PDB entry 8YZS | X-ray diffraction, 2.31 A resolution | chains A and F of the 3 polymer chains in the assembly

# Chain A
Name: Nucleus accumbens-associated protein 1
From: Homo sapiens
Notes: fragment: BEN domain
UniProt: Q96RE7 (NACC1_HUMAN); numbering as in UniProt (aligned over 341-477)
Sequence (139 residues; numbered 339 to 477; the number before each row is that of its first residue):
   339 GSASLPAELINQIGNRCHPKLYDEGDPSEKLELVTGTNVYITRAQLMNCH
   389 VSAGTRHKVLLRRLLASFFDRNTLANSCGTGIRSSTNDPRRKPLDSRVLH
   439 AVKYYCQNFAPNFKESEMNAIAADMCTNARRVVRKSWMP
Disordered / not traced: 339-344
Modified / non-standard residues: Mse-385, Mse-456, Mse-463, Mse-476 (selenomethionine; parent Met)
Differences from the reference sequence: expression tag (339-340)
Curated features (UniProtKB/Swiss-Prot):
  - cross-link: Lys-452 (Glycyl lysine isopeptide (Lys-Gly) (interchain with G-Cter in SUMO2))
What the authors report for this chain:
  - binding site for CATG-containing DNA: Arg-400, Arg-401, Asp-462, Asn-466, Arg-472
  - binding site for CATG-containing DNA (chain F): Gly-419 to Ile-420, Arg-421, Ser-423, Arg-429, Thr-465, Arg-468, Arg-469
  - mutagenesis - R421A, R429A, D462A, R468A: decreased binding to CATG-containing DNA (chain F)
  - mutagenesis - R469A: abolished binding to CATG-containing DNA (chain F)
  - disease-associated variants - R400G, R400W, R401Q, R421H, R429W, R468C, R468H: decreased binding to CATG-containing DNA (chain F) (proposed by the authors, not directly observed)
  - specificity-determining residues: Arg-469
  - mutagenesis - R469A: abolished binding to target DNA
  - disease-associated variants - R400G, R400W, R401Q, R421H, R429W, R468C, R468H: decreased binding to target DNA (proposed by the authors, not directly observed)

# Chain F
Molecule: CATG-containing DNA
Sequence (11 nucleotides; row label = number of the first residue in the row):
     1 TTTACATGTAA

# Interface between chain A and chain F
Pairs across the interface (27):
  Ser-415(A) with DC5(F), phosphate contact
  Cys-416(A) with DA4(F), sugar contact; DC5(F), phosphate contact
  Gly-417(A) with DC5(F), phosphate contact
  Gly-419(A) with DA4(F), hydrogen bond to the phosphate
  Ile-420(A) with DT3(F), sugar contact; DA4(F), hydrogen bond to the phosphate
  Arg-421(A) with DT2(F), hydrogen bond to the base; DT3(F), hydrogen bond to the sugar; DA4(F), sugar contact
  Ser-422(A) with DA4(F), sugar contact
  Ser-423(A) with DA4(F), phosphate contact; DC5(F), hydrogen bond to the phosphate
  Thr-424(A) with DA4(F), sugar contact; DC5(F), sugar contact
  Asn-425(A) with DC5(F), phosphate contact; DA6(F), phosphate contact
  Arg-429(A) with DC5(F), salt bridge to the phosphate; DA6(F), salt bridge to the phosphate
  Asp-462(A) with DT7(F), base contact
  Thr-465(A) with DC5(F), sugar contact; DA6(F), hydrogen bond to the base; DT7(F), base contact
  Arg-468(A) with DC5(F), salt bridge to the phosphate; DA6(F), salt bridge to the phosphate
  Arg-469(A) with DT7(F), base contact; DG8(F), hydrogen bond to the base
Other interface residues (no listed pair), chain A (19 interface residues in all): Thr-418, Ser-454, Asn-457, Ala-461
Other interface residues (no listed pair), chain F (8 interface residues in all): DT9

# Overview
19 residues of chain A and 8 residues of chain F are in contact; the contacts include 7 hydrogen bonds and 4
salt bridges. Polar pairs include Arg-421(A)/DT2(F), Thr-465(A)/DA6(F) and Arg-469(A)/DG8(F). From the paper:
a binding site for CATG-containing DNA (chain F) at Gly-419(A), Arg-421(A) and Ser-423(A) among others; R421A,
R429A and D462A of chain A, among others, reduce binding to CATG-containing DNA (chain F); 12 substitutions
were tested in all.
Chain A is Nucleus accumbens-associated protein 1 (Homo sapiens) and chain F is CATG-containing DNA; the
structure, Structure of the NACC1 BEN domain in complex with its target DNA, was determined by X-ray
diffraction (same publication as 8YZT).
